1T89 - chains A and C of the 3 polymer chains in the assembly; structure by X-ray diffraction, 3.50 A resolution.

Chain A:
Protein: recombinant IgG1 heavy chain
Source organism: Homo sapiens
Notes: fragment: Fc fragment of human IgG1
Chain sequence (224 residues; numbered 224 to 447; the number before each row is that of its first residue):
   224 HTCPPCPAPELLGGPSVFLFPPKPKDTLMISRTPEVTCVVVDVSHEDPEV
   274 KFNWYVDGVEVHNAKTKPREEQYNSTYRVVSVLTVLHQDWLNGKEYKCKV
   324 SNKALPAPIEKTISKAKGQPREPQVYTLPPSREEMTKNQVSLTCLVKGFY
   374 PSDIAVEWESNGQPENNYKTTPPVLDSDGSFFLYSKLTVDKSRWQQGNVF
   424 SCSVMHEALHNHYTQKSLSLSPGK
Not modelled in the structure: 224-234, 445-447
Disulfide bonds: Cys261-Cys321, Cys367-Cys425
Covalent attachments: glycan linked to Asn297

Chain C:
Protein: Low affinity immunoglobulin gamma Fc region receptor III-B
Source organism: Homo sapiens
Notes: fragment: Fc gamma receptor type III
UniProt: O75015 (FC3B_HUMAN); residues 1-176 here correspond to UniProt positions 19-194 (UniProt number = residue number + 18)
Chain sequence (176 residues; numbered 1 to 176; the number before each row is that of its first residue):
     1 RTEDLPKAVVFLEPQWYSVLEKDSVTLKCQGAYSPEDNSTQWFHNESLIS
    51 SQASSYFIDAATVNDSGEYRCQTNLSTLSDPVQLEVHIGWLLLQAPRWVF
   101 KEEDPIHLRCHSWKNTALHKVTYLQNGKDRKYFHHNSDFHIPKATLKDSG
   151 SYFCRGLVGSKNVSSETVNITITQGL
Not modelled in the structure: 1-4, 172-176
UniProt features mapped onto this chain:
  - glycosylation (N-linked (GlcNAc...) asparagine): Asn38, Asn45, Asn64, Asn74, Asn162, Asn169
Disulfide bonds: Cys29-Cys71, Cys110-Cys154

Interface between chain A and chain C:
Pairs across the interface - 20 pairs, chain A then chain C:
  Leu235(A) with His119(C), hydrogen bond (backbone-side chain); His135(C)
  Gly236(A) with His119(C), hydrogen bond (backbone-side chain); Lys120(C); His134(C); His135(C)
  Gly237(A) with Lys120(C); Tyr132(C); His134(C)
  Pro238(A) with His134(C)
  Ser239(A) with Lys120(C), hydrogen bond
  Asp265(A) with Lys120(C); Tyr132(C); His134(C)
  Ser267(A) with His134(C)
  Glu269(A) with Lys131(C), salt bridge
  Asn297(A) with Asp129(C)
  Ser298(A) with Asp129(C); Tyr132(C)
  Ala327(A) with His134(C)
Interface residues without a listed pair, chain A (13 interface residues in all): Thr299, Asn325
Interface residues without a listed pair, chain C (8 interface residues in all): Thr122

Summary:
13 residues of chain A face 8 of chain C across their interface, with 3 hydrogen bonds and 1 salt bridge.
Polar contacts include Glu269(A)-Lys131(C), Leu235(A)-His119(C) and Gly236(A)-His119(C).
Chain A is recombinant IgG1 heavy chain and chain C is Low affinity immunoglobulin gamma Fc region receptor
III-B, both from Homo sapiens; the structure, Crystal structure of a human type III FC gamma receptor in
complex with an FC fragment ..., was determined by X-ray diffraction together with 1T83 from the same study.
